2CHA - chains B and G of the 6 polymer chains in the assembly; structure by X-ray diffraction, 2.00 A resolution.

[Chain B]
Protein: Alpha-chymotrypsin A
Source organism: Bos taurus
Notes: EC 3.4.21.1
Reference sequence: P00766 (CTRA_BOVIN); residue numbers follow UniProt; this construct covers 16-146
Chain sequence (131 residues; numbered 16 to 146; the number before each row is that of its first residue):
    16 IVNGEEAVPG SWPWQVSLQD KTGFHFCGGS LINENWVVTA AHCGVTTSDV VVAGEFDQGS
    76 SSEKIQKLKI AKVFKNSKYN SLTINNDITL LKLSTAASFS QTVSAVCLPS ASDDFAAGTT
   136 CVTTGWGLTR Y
Disulfides: Cys-42/Cys-58
UniProt features mapped onto this chain:
  - active site (Charge relay system): His-57, Asp-102

[Chain G]
Protein: Alpha-chymotrypsin A
Source organism: Bos taurus
Notes: EC 3.4.21.1
Reference sequence: P00766 (CTRA_BOVIN); numbering as in UniProt (aligned over 149-245)
Chain sequence (97 residues; numbered 149 to 245; the number before each row is that of its first residue):
   149 ANTPDRLQQA SLPLLSNTNC KKYWGTKIKD AMICAGASGV SSCMGDSGGP LVCKKNGAWT
   209 LVGIVSWGSS TCSTSTPGVY ARVTALVNWV QQTLAAN
Disulfides: Cys-168/Cys-182, Cys-191/Cys-220
Small-molecule neighbours: para-toluene sulfonate (TSU): Ser-190, Cys-191, Met-192, Gly-193, Asp-194, Ser-195, Val-213, Ser-214, Trp-215, Gly-216, Ser-217, Cys-220
UniProt features mapped onto this chain:
  - active site: Ser-195 (Charge relay system)

[Interface between chain B and chain G]
Residue-residue contacts - 11 pairs, chain B then chain G:
  Asp-35(B) / Thr-151(G)  hydrogen bond
  Thr-37(B) / Asp-153(G)
  His-57(B) / Asn-150(G)  hydrogen bond (backbone-side chain)
  Cys-58(B) / Asn-150(G)
  Gly-59(B) / Ala-149(G)  hydrogen bond (backbone-backbone)
  Gly-59(B) / Asn-150(G)
  Thr-61(B) / Ala-149(G)
  Asp-64(B) / Ala-149(G)  hydrogen bond (side chain-backbone)
  Ile-99(B) / Thr-219(G)
  Tyr-146(B) / Ser-214(G)  hydrogen bond (side chain-backbone)
  Tyr-146(B) / Trp-215(G)
Other interface residues (no listed pair), chain B (11 interface residues in all): Phe-41, Val-60
Other interface residues (no listed pair), chain G (8 interface residues in all): Ser-195

[In short]
11 residues of chain B and 8 residues of chain G are in contact, with 5 hydrogen bonds. Among the polar pairs
are Asp-35(B)/Thr-151(G), His-57(B)/Asn-150(G) and Asp-64(B)/Ala-149(G). Ligands of chain G: para-toluene
sulfonate.
Chain B is Alpha-chymotrypsin A and chain G is Alpha-chymotrypsin A, both from Bos taurus; the structure, The
structure of crystalline alpha-chymotrypsin, $v.the atomic structure of tosyl-alpha-chymotrypsin at 2
angstroms resolution, was determined by X-ray diffraction.
